Entry 8JUT (electron microscopy, 4.20 A resolution (low resolution: residue-level contacts below are approximate; hydrogen-bond / salt-bridge calls are withheld)); this record covers chains A and L of the 18 polymer chains in the assembly.

[Chain A]
Name: LDL receptor related protein 2
From: Rattus norvegicus
UniProt: A0A0G2K9W7 (A0A0G2K9W7_RAT); numbering as in UniProt (aligned over 1-4660)
Chain sequence (4660 residues; each row starts with the number of its first residue):
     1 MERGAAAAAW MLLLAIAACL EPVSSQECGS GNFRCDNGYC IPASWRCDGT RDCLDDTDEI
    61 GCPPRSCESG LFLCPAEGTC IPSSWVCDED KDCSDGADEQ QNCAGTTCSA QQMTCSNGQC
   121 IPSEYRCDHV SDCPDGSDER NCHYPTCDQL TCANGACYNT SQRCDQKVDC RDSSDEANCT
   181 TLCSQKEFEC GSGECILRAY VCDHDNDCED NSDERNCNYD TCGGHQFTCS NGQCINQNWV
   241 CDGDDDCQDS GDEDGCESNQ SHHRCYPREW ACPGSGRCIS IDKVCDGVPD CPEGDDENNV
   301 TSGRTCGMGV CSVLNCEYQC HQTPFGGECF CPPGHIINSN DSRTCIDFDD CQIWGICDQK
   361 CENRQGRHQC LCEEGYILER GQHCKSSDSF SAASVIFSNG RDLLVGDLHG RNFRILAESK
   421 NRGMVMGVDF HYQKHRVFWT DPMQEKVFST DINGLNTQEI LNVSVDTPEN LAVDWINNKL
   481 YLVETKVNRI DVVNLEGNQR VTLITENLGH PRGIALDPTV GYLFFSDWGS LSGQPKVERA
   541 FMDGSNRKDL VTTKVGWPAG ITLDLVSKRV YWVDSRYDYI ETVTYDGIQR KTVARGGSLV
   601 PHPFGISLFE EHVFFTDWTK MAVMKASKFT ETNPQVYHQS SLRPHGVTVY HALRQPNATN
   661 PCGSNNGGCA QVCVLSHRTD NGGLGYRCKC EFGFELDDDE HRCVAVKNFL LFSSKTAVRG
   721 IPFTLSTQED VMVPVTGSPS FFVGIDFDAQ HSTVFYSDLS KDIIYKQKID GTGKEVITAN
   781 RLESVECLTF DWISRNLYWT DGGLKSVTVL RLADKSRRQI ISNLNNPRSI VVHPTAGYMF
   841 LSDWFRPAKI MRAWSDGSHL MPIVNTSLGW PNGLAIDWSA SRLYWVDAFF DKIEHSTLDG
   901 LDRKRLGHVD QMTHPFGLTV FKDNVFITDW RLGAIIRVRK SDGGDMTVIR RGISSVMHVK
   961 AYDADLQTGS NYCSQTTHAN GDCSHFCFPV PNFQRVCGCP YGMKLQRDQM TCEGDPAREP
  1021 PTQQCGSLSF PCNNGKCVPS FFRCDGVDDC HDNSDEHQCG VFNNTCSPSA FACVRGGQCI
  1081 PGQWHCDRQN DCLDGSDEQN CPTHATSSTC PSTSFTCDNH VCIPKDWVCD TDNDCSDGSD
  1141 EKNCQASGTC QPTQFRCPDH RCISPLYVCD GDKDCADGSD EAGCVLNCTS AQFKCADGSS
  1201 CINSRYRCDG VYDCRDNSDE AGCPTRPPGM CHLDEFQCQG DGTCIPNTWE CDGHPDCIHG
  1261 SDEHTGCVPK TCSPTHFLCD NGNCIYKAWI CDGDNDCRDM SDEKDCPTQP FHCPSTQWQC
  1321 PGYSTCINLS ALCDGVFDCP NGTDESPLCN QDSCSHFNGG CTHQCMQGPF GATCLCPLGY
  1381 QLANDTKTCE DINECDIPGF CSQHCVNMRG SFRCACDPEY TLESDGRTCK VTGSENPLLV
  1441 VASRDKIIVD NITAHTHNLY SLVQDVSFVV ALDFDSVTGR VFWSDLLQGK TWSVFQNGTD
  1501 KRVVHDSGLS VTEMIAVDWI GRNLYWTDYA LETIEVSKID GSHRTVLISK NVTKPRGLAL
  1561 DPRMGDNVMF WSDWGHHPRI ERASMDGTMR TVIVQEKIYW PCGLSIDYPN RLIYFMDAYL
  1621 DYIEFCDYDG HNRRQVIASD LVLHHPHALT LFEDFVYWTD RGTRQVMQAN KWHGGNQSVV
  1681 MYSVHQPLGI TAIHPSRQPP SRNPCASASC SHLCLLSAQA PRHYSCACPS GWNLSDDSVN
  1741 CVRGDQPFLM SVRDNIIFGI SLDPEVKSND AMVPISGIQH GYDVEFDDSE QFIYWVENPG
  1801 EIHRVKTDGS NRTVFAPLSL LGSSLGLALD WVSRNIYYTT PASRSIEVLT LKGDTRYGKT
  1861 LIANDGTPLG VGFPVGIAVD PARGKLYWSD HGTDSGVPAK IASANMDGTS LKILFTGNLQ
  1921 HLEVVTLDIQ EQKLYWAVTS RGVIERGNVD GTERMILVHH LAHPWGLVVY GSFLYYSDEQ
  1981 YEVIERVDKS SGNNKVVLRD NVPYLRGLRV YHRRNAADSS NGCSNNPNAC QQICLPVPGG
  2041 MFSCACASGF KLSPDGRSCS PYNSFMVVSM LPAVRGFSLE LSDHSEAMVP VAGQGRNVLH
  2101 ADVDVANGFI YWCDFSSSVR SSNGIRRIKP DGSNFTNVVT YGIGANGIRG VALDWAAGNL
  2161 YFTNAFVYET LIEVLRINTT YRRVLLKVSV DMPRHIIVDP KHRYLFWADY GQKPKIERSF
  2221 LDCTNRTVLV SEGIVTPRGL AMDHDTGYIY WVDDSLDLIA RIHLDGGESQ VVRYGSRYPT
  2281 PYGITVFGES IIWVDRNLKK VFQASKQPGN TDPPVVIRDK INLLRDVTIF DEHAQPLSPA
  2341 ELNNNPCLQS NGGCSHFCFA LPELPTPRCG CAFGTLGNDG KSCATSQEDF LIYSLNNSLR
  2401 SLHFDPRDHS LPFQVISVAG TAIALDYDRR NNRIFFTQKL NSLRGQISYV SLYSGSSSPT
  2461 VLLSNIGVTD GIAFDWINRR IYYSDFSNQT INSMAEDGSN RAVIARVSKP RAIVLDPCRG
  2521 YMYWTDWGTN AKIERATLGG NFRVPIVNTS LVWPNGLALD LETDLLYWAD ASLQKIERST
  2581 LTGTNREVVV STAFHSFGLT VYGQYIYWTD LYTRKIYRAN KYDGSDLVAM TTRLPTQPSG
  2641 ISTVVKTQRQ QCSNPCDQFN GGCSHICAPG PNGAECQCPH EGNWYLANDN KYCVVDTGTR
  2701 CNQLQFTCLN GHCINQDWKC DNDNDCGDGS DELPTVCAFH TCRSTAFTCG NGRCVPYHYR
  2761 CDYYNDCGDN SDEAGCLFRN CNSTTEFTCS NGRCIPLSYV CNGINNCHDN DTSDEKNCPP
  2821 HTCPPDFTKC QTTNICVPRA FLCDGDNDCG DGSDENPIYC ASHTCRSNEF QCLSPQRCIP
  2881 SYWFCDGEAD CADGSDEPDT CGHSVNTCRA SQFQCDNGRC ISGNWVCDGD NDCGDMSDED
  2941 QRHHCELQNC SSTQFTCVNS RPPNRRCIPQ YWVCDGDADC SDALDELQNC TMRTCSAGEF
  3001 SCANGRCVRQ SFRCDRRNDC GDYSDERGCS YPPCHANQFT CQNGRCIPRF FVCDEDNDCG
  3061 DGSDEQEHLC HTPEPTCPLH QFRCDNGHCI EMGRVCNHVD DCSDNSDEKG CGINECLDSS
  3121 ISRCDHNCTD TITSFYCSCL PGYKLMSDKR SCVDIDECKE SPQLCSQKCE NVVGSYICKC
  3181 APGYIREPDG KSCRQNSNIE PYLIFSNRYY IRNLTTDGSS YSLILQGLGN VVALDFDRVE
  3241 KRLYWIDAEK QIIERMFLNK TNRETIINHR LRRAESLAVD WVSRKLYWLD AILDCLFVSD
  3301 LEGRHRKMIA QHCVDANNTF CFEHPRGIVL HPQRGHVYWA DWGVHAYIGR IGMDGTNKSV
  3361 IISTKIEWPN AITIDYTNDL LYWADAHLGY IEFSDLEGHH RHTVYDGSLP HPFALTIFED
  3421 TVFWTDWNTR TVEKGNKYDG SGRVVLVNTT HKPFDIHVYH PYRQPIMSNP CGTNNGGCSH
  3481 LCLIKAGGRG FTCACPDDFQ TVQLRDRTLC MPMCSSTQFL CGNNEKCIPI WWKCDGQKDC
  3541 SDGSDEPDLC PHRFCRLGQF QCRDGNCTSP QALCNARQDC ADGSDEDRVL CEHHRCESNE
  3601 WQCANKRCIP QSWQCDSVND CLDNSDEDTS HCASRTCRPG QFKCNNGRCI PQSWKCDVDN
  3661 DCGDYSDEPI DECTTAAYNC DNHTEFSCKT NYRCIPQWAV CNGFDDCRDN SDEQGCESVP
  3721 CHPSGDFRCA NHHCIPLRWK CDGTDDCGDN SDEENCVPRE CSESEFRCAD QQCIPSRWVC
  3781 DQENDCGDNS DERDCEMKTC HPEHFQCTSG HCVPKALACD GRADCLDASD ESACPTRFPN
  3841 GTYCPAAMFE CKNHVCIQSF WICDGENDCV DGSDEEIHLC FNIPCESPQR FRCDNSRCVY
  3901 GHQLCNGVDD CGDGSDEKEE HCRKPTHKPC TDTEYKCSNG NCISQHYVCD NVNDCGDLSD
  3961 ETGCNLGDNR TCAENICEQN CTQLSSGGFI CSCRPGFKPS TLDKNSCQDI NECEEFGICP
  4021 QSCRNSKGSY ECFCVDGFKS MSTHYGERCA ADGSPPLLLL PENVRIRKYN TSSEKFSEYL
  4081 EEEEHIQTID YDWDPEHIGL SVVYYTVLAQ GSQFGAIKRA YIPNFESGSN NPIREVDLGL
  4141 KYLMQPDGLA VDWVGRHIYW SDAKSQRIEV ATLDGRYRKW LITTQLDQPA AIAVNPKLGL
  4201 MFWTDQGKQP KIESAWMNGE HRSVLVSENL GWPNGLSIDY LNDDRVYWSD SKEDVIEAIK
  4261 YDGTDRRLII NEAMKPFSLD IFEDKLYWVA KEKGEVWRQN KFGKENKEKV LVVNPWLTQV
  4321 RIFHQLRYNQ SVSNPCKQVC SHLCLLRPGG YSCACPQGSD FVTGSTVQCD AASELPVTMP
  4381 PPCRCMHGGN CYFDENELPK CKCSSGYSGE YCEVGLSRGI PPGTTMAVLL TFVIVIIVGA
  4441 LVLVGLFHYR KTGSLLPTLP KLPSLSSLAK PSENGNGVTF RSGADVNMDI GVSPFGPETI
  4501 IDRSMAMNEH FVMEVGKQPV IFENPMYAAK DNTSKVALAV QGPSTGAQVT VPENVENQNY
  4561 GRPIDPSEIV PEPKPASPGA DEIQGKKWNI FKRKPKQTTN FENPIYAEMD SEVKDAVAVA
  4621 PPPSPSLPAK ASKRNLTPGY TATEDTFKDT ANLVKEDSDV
Not modelled in the structure: 1-26, 105-185, 4416-4660
Cystine bridges: C28-C40, C35-C53, C47-C62, C67-C80, C74-C93, C87-C103, C190-C208, C202-C217, C222-C234, C229-C247, C241-C256, C265-C278, C272-C291, C285-C306, C311-C320, C316-C329, C331-C345, C351-C361, C357-C370, C372-C384, C662-C673, C669-C688, C690-C703, C973-C987, C983-C997, C999-C1012, C1025-C1037, C1032-C1050, C1044-C1059, C1066-C1079, C1073-C1092, C1086-C1101, C1110-C1122, C1117-C1135, C1129-C1144, C1150-C1162, C1157-C1175, C1169-C1184, C1188-C1201, C1195-C1214, C1208-C1223, C1231-C1244, C1238-C1257, C1251-C1267, C1272-C1284, C1279-C1297, C1291-C1306, C1313-C1326, C1320-C1339, C1333-C1349, C1354-C1365, C1361-C1374, C1376-C1389, C1395-C1405, C1401-C1414, C1416-C1429, C1705-C1714, C1710-C1726, C1728-C1741, C2023-C2034, C2030-C2044, C2046-C2059, C2347-C2358, C2354-C2369, C2371-C2383, C2518-C2652, C2656-C2667, C2663-C2676, C2678-C2693, C2701-C2713, C2708-C2726, C2720-C2737, C2742-C2754, C2749-C2767, C2761-C2776, C2781-C2794, C2789-C2807, C2801-C2818, C2823-C2836, C2830-C2849, C2843-C2860, C2865-C2878, C2872-C2891, C2885-C2901, C2908-C2920, C2915-C2933, C2927-C2945, C2950-C2967, C2957-C2980, C2974-C2990, C2995-C3007, C3002-C3020, C3014-C3029, C3034-C3046, C3041-C3059, C3053-C3070, C3077-C3089, C3084-C3102, C3096-C3111, C3116-C3128, C3124-C3137, C3139-C3152, C3158-C3169, C3165-C3178, C3180-C3193, C3313-C3321, C3471-C3482, C3478-C3493, C3495-C3510, C3514-C3527, C3521-C3540, C3534-C3550, C3555-C3567, C3562-C3580, C3574-C3591, C3596-C3608, C3603-C3621, C3615-C3632, C3637-C3649, C3644-C3662, C3656-C3673, C3680-C3694, C3688-C3707, C3701-C3716, C3721-C3734, C3729-C3747, C3741-C3756, C3761-C3773, C3768-C3786, C3780-C3795, C3800-C3812, C3807-C3825, C3819-C3834, C3844-C3856, C3851-C3869, C3863-C3880, C3885-C3898, C3893-C3911, C3905-C3922, C3930-C3942, C3937-C3955, C3949-C3964, C3972-C3981, C3977-C3991, C3993-C4007, C4013-C4023, C4019-C4032, C4034-C4049, C4336-C4344, C4340-C4353, C4355-C4369, C4383-C4391, C4385-C4401, C4403-C4412
Covalent attachments: 2-acetamido-2-deoxy-alpha-D-galactopyranose (A2G) linked to T221, T1022, T1065, T1103, T1109, T1149, T1225, T1271, T2741, T3636, T3799, T3836; N-acetylglucosamine (NAG) linked to N340, N462, N657, N865, N1063, N1187, N1384, N1451, N1497, N1551, N1676, N1733, N1811, N2134, N2178, N2225, N2396, N2488, N2548, N2782, N2810, N3127, N3213, N3259, N3317, N3357, N3448, N3566, N3682, N3840, N3980, N4070, N4329
Metal / ion sites: Ca2+ site 1: W45, D48, T50, D52, D58, E59; Ca2+ site 2: W85, D90, D92, E99; Ca2+ site 3: Y200, D203, D205, D207, D213, E214; Ca2+ site 4: W239, D242, D244, D246, D252, E253; Ca2+ site 5: K283, D286, V288, D290, D296, E297; Ca2+ site 6: S575, D578, P601, T1131; Ca2+ site 7: A888, D891, T913; Ca2+ site 8: F1042, D1045, V1047, D1049, D1055, E1056; Ca2+ site 9: W1084, D1087, Q1089, D1091, D1097, E1098; Ca2+ site 10: W1127, D1130, D1132, D1134, D1140, E1141; Ca2+ site 11: Y1167, D1170, D1172, D1174, D1180, E1181; Ca2+ site 12: Y1206, D1209, V1211, D1213, D1219, E1220; 32 more Ca2+ sites not listed; 1 more Ni2+ sites not listed

[Chain L]
Name: unclear peptide
From: Rattus norvegicus
Chain sequence (5 residues; numbered 1 to 5; the number before each row is that of its first residue; X marks 4 residues of unknown identity (built as UNK)):
     1 XXNXX

[Interface between chain A and chain L]
Residue-residue contacts (5; chain A residue first):
  R2511(A) with N3(L)
  W2527(A) with N3(L)
  W2553(A) with N3(L)
  N2555(A) with N3(L)
  H2595(A) with N3(L)
Interface residues without a listed pair, chain A (9 interface residues in all): I2423, K2439, F2597, Q2637

[Overview]
Chain A and chain L form an interface of 9 and 1 residues respectively. Covalently linked N-acetylglucosamine:
at N340(A), N462(A), N657(A), N865(A), N1063(A) and N1187(A) and 27 more.
2-acetamido-2-deoxy-alpha-D-galactopyranose is covalently linked to T221(A), T1022(A), T1065(A), T1103(A),
T1109(A) and T1149(A) and 6 more.
Chain A is LDL receptor related protein 2 and chain L is unclear peptide, both from Rattus norvegicus; the
structure, rat megalin RAP complex, was determined by electron microscopy (same publication as 8JUU, 8JX8,
8JX9, 8JXA, 8JXB, 8JXC and 5 further entries).
